PDB entry 8T27 | X-ray diffraction, 1.41 A resolution | chain A

== Chain A ==
Name: Sialidase, putative
Organism: Porphyromonas gingivalis
UniProtKB: Q7MX62 (Q7MX62_PORGI); residue numbers follow UniProt; this construct covers 31-526
Chain sequence (509 residues; row label = number of the first residue in the row):
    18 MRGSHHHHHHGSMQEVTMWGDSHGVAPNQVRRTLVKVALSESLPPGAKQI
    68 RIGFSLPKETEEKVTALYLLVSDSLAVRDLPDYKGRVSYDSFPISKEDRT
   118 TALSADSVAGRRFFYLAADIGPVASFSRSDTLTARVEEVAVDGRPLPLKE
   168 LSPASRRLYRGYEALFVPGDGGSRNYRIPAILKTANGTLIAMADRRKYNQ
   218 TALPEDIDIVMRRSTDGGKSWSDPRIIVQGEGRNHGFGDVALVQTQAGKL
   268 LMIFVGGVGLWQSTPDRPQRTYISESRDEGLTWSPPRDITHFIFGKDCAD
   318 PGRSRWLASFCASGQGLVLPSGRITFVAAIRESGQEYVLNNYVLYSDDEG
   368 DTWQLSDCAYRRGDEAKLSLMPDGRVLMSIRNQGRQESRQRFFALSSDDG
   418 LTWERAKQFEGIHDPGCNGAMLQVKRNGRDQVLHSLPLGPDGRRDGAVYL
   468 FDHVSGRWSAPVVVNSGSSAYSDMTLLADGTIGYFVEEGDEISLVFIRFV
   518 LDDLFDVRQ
Disordered / not traced: 18-19, 524-526
Sequence notes: expression tag (18-30); engineered mutation Ala219 (Asp in Q7MX62)
Ligand contacts:
  - beta-D-galactopyranose (GAL), molecule 1: Lys65, Gln66, Asp159, Gly160
  - beta-D-galactopyranose (GAL), molecule 2: Val94, Arg461, Gly484, Ser485, Gly506, Asp507
  - beta-D-galactopyranose (GAL), molecule 3: Ala264, Gly265, Lys266, Arg294
  - N-acetyl-alpha-neuraminic acid (SIA): Arg194, Ile195, Arg213, Ala219, Asp256, Val272, Leu277, Trp278, Gln286, Phe327, Leu356, Asp381, Glu382, Arg398, Gln400, Arg460, Tyr488
From the paper describing this entry:
  - binding site for N-acetyl-alpha-neuraminic acid: Arg194, Ala219, Asp256, Val272, Leu277, Trp278, Phe327, Asp381, Arg398, Gln400, Arg460
  - mutagenesis - Y193A/R194A/I195A/P196A: abolished catalytic activity

== In short ==
Bound to chain A: N-acetyl-alpha-neuraminic acid and 3 copies of beta-D-galactopyranose. The paper reports a
binding site for N-acetyl-alpha-neuraminic acid at Arg194, Ala219 and Asp256 among others;
Y193A/R194A/I195A/P196A abolish catalytic activity.
Chain A is Sialidase, putative (Porphyromonas gingivalis); the structure, Crystal Structure of Porphyromonas
gingivalis Sialidase (PG_0352) D219A mutant bound to 6'-Sialyllactose (only Neu5Ac visible), was determined by
X-ray diffraction (same publication as 8FEB, 8T1Y, 8T1Z, 8T24 and 8T26).
